2HZM - chains A and B; structure by X-ray diffraction, 2.40 A resolution.

# Chain A
Name: RNA polymerase II mediator complex subunit 20
Source organism: Saccharomyces cerevisiae
UniProt: P34162 (MED20_YEAST); numbering as in UniProt (aligned over 1-210)
Amino-acid sequence (212 residues; each row starts with the number of its first residue; numbers below 1 keep their minus sign (Ala-1 is residue -1)):
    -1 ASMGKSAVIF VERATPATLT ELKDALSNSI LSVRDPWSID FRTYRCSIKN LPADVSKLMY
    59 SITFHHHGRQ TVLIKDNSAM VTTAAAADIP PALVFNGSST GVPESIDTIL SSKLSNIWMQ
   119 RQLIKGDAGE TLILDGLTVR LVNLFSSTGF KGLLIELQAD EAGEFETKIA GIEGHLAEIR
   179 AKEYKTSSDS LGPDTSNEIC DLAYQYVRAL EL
Not modelled in the structure: -1 to 1, 50-53
Sequence notes: cloning artifact (-1 to 0)
From the paper describing this entry:
  - mutagenesis - P14H: increased growth in response to only ten CTD repeats (citing earlier work)

# Chain B
Name: RNA polymerase II mediator complex subunit 18
Source organism: Saccharomyces cerevisiae
UniProt: P32585 (MED18_YEAST); residue numbers follow UniProt; this construct covers 2-307
Amino-acid sequence (317 residues; numbered 2 to 318; the number before each row is that of its first residue):
     2 VQQLSLFGSI GDDGYDLLIS TLTTISGNPP LLYNSLCTVW KPNPSYDVEN VNSRNQLVEP
    62 NRIKLSKEVP FSYLIDETMM DKPLNFRILK SFTNDKIPLN YAMTRNILHN TVPQVTNFNS
   122 TNEDQNNSKH TEDTVNESRN SDDIIDVDMD ASPAPSNESC SPWSLQISDI PAAGNNRSVS
   182 MQTIAETIIL SSAGKNSSVS SLMNGLGYVF EFQYLTIGVK FFMKHGLILE LQKIWQIEEA
   242 GNSQITSGGF LLKAYINVSR GTDIDRINYT ETVLMNLKKE LQGYIELSVP DRQSMDSRVA
   302 HGNILIAAAL EHHHHHH
Not modelled in the structure: 51-60, 79-82, 94-158, 172-177, 314-318
Sequence notes: engineered mutation Val274 (Ala in P32585); cloning artifact (308-312); expression tag (313-318)
From the paper describing this entry:
  - mutagenesis - T22I: increased growth (citing earlier work)

# How chain A and chain B interact
Residue-residue contacts (72; chain A residue first):
  Ile46(A) - Tyr47(B)  hydrophobic
  Ile46(A) - Val49(B)  hydrophobic
  Leu49(A) - Tyr47(B)  hydrophobic
  Met57(A) - Leu207(B)  hydrophobic
  Gln68(A) - Leu191(B)
  Lys73(A) - Gly206(B)
  Asn75(A) - Gly195(B)
  Asn75(A) - Lys196(B)  hydrogen bond (backbone-backbone)
  Ser76(A) - Ala194(B)
  Ser76(A) - Lys196(B)
  Ser76(A) - Asn197(B)  hydrogen bond (side chain-backbone)
  Ala77(A) - Ser193(B)
  Ala77(A) - Ala194(B)  hydrogen bond (backbone-backbone)
  Met78(A) - Ile190(B)  hydrophobic
  Met78(A) - Ser192(B)
  Val79(A) - Ile190(B)
  Val79(A) - Leu191(B)  hydrogen bond (backbone-backbone)
  Val79(A) - Ser192(B)  hydrogen bond (backbone-backbone)
  Thr80(A) - Ile189(B)
  Thr81(A) - Thr188(B)  hydrogen bond (backbone-side chain)
  Thr81(A) - Ile189(B)  hydrogen bond (backbone-backbone)
  Thr81(A) - Leu191(B)
  Asp86(A) - Leu191(B)
  Ala90(A) - Glu69(B)
  Leu91(A) - Lys68(B)
  Leu91(A) - Glu69(B)
  Phe93(A) - Leu32(B)  hydrophobic
  Phe93(A) - Leu33(B)
  Phe93(A) - Tyr34(B)  hydrophobic
  Phe93(A) - Lys221(B)  hydrogen bond (backbone-side chain)
  Asn94(A) - Tyr34(B)
  Asn94(A) - Asn35(B)  hydrogen bond (side chain-backbone)
  Asn94(A) - Ser36(B)
  Asn94(A) - Lys68(B)
  Asn94(A) - Glu69(B)
  Ser96(A) - Ser36(B)
  Ser96(A) - Ser67(B)  hydrogen bond
  Ser96(A) - Lys68(B)  hydrogen bond (side chain-backbone)
  Ser96(A) - Glu69(B)
  Ser96(A) - Ser165(B)  hydrogen bond (backbone-side chain)
  Ser96(A) - Gln167(B)  hydrogen bond (backbone-side chain)
  Ser97(A) - Ser165(B)
  Ser97(A) - Gln167(B)
  Ser97(A) - Glu187(B)  hydrogen bond
  Ser97(A) - Ile189(B)
  Thr98(A) - Gln167(B)
  Thr98(A) - Glu187(B)  hydrogen bond (backbone-side chain)
  Thr98(A) - Asn258(B)
  Gly99(A) - Glu187(B)
  Val100(A) - Arg261(B)
  Pro101(A) - Glu187(B)
  Pro101(A) - Thr188(B)
  Glu102(A) - Ala186(B)
  Glu102(A) - Glu187(B)  hydrogen bond (backbone-backbone)
  Glu102(A) - Thr188(B)  hydrogen bond (backbone-side chain)
  Glu102(A) - Arg261(B)  salt bridge
  Ile104(A) - Thr188(B)
  Ile107(A) - Ile168(B)  hydrophobic
  Ile107(A) - Ala186(B)  hydrophobic
  Ile107(A) - Glu187(B)
  Lys111(A) - Asn62(B)  hydrogen bond (backbone-side chain)
  Lys111(A) - Ile168(B)
  Lys111(A) - Asp170(B)  salt bridge
  Leu112(A) - Ile168(B)  hydrophobic
  Leu112(A) - Tyr209(B)
  Asn114(A) - Val49(B)
  Ile115(A) - Leu207(B)
  Ile115(A) - Tyr209(B)  hydrophobic
  Trp116(A) - Gly206(B)
  Trp116(A) - Leu207(B)  hydrogen bond (side chain-backbone)
  Asn195(A) - Ser192(B)  hydrogen bond
  Asn195(A) - Ser193(B)
Interface residues without a listed pair, chain A (40 interface residues in all): Ile87, Pro88, Val92, Ser103, Leu108, Leu189, Gly190, Cys198
Interface residues without a listed pair, chain B (42 interface residues in all): Val2, Ile64, Pro163, Trp164, Ile185, Leu203, Met204, Gly208, Glu231

# Overview
40 residues of chain A face 42 of chain B across their interface; the contacts include 20 hydrogen bonds and 2
salt bridges. Polar pairs include Glu102(A)-Arg261(B), Lys111(A)-Asp170(B) and Ser76(A)-Asn197(B). From the
paper: P14H of chain A increases growth in response to only ten CTD repeats; T22I of chain B increases growth.
Here chain A is RNA polymerase II mediator complex subunit 20 and chain B is RNA polymerase II mediator
complex subunit 18, both from Saccharomyces cerevisiae. Entry 2HZM (Structure of the Mediator head subcomplex
Med18/20) was determined by X-ray diffraction (same publication as 2HZS).
